Entry 8W6B (X-ray diffraction, 2.39 A resolution); this record covers chains D and H of the 8 polymer chains in the assembly.

# Chain D (and H)
Name: RB1-inducible coiled-coil protein 1
From: Homo sapiens
Notes: chain H of this document is another copy of the same molecule, construct and numbering; everything in this record applies to it too
UniProt: Q8TDY2 (RBCC1_HUMAN); residues 1343-1395 here = UniProt positions 1343-1395
Amino-acid sequence (57 residues; numbered 1339 to 1395; the number before each row is that of its first residue):
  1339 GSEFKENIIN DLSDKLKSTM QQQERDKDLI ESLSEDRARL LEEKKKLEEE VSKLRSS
Not modelled in the structure: 1339-1344, 1394-1395 (chain H: fully traced)
Differences from the reference sequence: expression tag (1339-1342)
Curated features (UniProtKB/Swiss-Prot):
  - modified residue: Ser-1370 (Phosphoserine)

# How chain D and chain H interact
Pairs across the interface (8):
  Leu-1354(D) / Leu-1350(H)  hydrophobic
  Met-1358(D) / Ile-1346(H)  hydrophobic
  Gln-1361(D) / Phe-1342(H)
  Gln-1361(D) / Lys-1343(H)
  Glu-1362(D) / Gly-1339(H)
  Glu-1362(D) / Lys-1343(H)  salt bridge
  Lys-1365(D) / Gly-1339(H)  hydrogen bond (side chain-backbone)
  Lys-1365(D) / Ser-1340(H)

# In short
Chain D and chain H form an interface of 5 and 6 residues respectively; the contacts include 1 hydrogen bond
and 1 salt bridge. Polar contacts include Glu-1362(D)/Lys-1343(H) and Lys-1365(D)/Gly-1339(H).
Chain D and chain H are both RB1-inducible coiled-coil protein 1 (Homo sapiens); the structure, crystal
structure of TAX1BP1 SKICH domain in complex with RB1CC1 coiled-coil domain, was determined by X-ray
diffraction, deposited together with 8W6A.
